PDB entry 7E2C | electron microscopy, 4.18 A resolution (low resolution: residue-level contacts below are approximate; hydrogen-bond / salt-bridge calls are withheld) | chains A and B of the 11 polymer chains in the assembly

== Chain A ==
Molecule: TRAPP-associated protein TCA17
Organism: Saccharomyces cerevisiae (strain ATCC 204508 / S288c)
UniProtKB: P32613 (TCA17_YEAST); residues 1-152 here = UniProt positions 1-152
Chain sequence (152 residues; each row starts with the number of its first residue):
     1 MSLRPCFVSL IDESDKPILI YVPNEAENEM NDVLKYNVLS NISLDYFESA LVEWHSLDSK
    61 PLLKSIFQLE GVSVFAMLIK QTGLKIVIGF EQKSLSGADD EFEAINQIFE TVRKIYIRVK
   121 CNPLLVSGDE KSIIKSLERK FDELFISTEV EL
Unresolved in the structure: 1-2

== Chain B ==
Molecule: Trafficking protein particle complex subunit 33
Organism: Saccharomyces cerevisiae (strain ATCC 204508 / S288c)
UniProtKB: Q99394 (TRS33_YEAST); residues 1-268 here = UniProt positions 1-268
Chain sequence (268 residues; row label = number of the first residue in the row):
     1 MSSTHSNNVG HPQSSPQGPL TEQQRAQQQY QIFENSLPKV SQSVYQMLLN EMVPLAMGIE
    61 RQISGDVISS DSNVTSENGN INNMIKRLKI EEHHTVDIIR SHNLIHELYK ADEEEKEKVL
   121 ARLRNIGFQI GLKLSELLIF SNNPNLKFKE MDLLLIMKFI CRDVWKQIFG KQIDNLKTNH
   181 RGTFYLLDYD YRPIQSFSLE EDAKNEELKM IEPFLEIPVG IIRGVLSSLG YSSEEVICLA
   241 SFIDRPTDRP KTAFPKGVSF HVQVTMPQ
Unresolved in the structure: 1-33, 63-86, 246-256, 264-268

== How chain A and chain B interact ==
Pairs across the interface - 23 pairs, chain A then chain B:
  Asn24(A) with His180(B)
  Glu27(A) with His180(B)
  Asn28(A) with His180(B)
  Arg118(A) with Ser241(B)
  Leu124(A) with Glu212(B)
  Arg139(A) with Tyr185(B); His261(B)
  Asp142(A) with Asn179(B)
  Glu143(A) with Tyr185(B)
  Ile146(A) with Asn179(B)
  Ser147(A) with Lys177(B); Thr178(B); Asn179(B); Tyr185(B)
  Glu149(A) with Thr178(B); His180(B); Arg181(B)
  Val150(A) with Lys158(B); Leu176(B); Lys177(B); Thr178(B)
  Glu151(A) with Leu176(B); Lys177(B)
Interface residues without a listed pair, chain A (14 interface residues in all): Lys140
Interface residues without a listed pair, chain B (15 interface residues in all): Leu208, Cys238, Leu239, Ala240

== Overview ==
14 residues of chain A and 15 residues of chain B are in contact.
Chain A is TRAPP-associated protein TCA17 and chain B is Trafficking protein particle complex subunit 33, both
from Saccharomyces cerevisiae (strain ATCC 204508 / S288c); the structure, Monomer of TRAPPII (open), was
determined by electron microscopy, deposited together with 7E2D, 7E8S, 7E8T, 7E93, 7E94 and 7EA3.
